4X62 - chains A and H of the 23 polymer chains in the assembly; structure by X-ray diffraction, 3.45 A resolution.

== Chain A ==
Molecule: 16S rRNA
Source organism: Thermus thermophilus HB8
Sequence (1522 nucleotides; each row starts with the number of its first residue; note: 42 numbers in that range are skipped by the numbering (no residue carries them; nothing is unmodelled there); a row labelled like 190A-190L holds insertion residues (190A, then the next letters in order); numbering starts at 0):
     0 UUUGUUGGAGAGUUUGAUCCUGGCUCAGGGUGAACGCUGGCGGCGUGCCU
    50 AAGACAUGCAAGUCGUGCGGG
    73 CCGCGGGGUUUU
    88 ACUCCG
    95 UGGUC
   101 AGCGGCGGACGGGUGAGUAACGCGUGGGU
  129A G
   130 ACCUACCCGGAAGAGGGGGACAACCCGGGGAAACUCGGGCUAAUCCCCCA
   180 UGUGGACCCGC
190A-190L CCCUUGGGGUGU
   191 GUCCAAAGGGCUUU
   216 GCCCGCUUCCGGAUGGGCCCGCGUCCCAUCAGCUAGUUGGUGGGGUAAUG
   266 GCCCACCAAGGCGACGACGGGUAGCCGGUCUGAGAGGAUGGCCGGCCACA
   316 GGGGCACUGAGACACGGGCCCCACUCCUACGGGAGGCAGCAGUUAGGAAU
   366 CUUCCGCAAUGGGCGCAAGCCUGACGGAGCGACGCCGCUUGGAGGAAGAA
   416 GCCCUUCGGGGUGUAAACUCCUGAA
   442 CCCGGGACGAAACCCCCGACGA
   474 GGGGACUGACGGUACCGGG
   494 GUAAUAGCGCCGGCCAACUCCGUGCCAGCAGCCGCGGUAAUACGGAGGGC
   544 GCGAGCGUUACCCGGAUUCACUGGGCGUAAAGGGCGUGUAGGCGGCCUGG
   594 GGCGUCCCAUGUGAAAGACCACGGCUCAACCGUGGGGGAGCGUGGGAUAC
   644 GCUCAGGCUAGACGGUGGGAGAGGGUGGUGGAAUUCCCGGAGUAGCGGUG
   694 AAAUGCGCAGAUACCGGGAGGAACGCCGAUGGCGAAGGCAGCCACCUGGU
   744 CCACCCGUGACGCUGAGGCGCGAAAGCGUGGGGAGCAAACCGGAUUAGAU
   794 ACCCGGGUAGUCCACGCCCUAAACGAUGCGCGCUAGGUCUCUGGGUCU
   848 CCUGGGGGCCGAAGCUAACGCGUUAAGCGCGCCGCCUGGGGAGUACGGCC
   898 GCAAGGCUGAAACUCAAAGGAAUUGACGGGGGCCCGCACAAGCGGUGGAG
   948 CAUGUGGUUUAAUUCGAAGXAACGCGAAGAACCUUACCAGGCCUUGACAU
   998 GCUAGG
 1003A G
  1004 AACCCGGGUGAAAGCCUGGGGUGCCCC
1030A-1030D GCGA
  1031 GGGGAGCCCUAGCACAGGUGCUGCAUGGCCGUCGUCAGCUCGUGCCGUGA
  1081 GGUGUUGGGUUAAGUCCCGCAACGAGCGCAACCCCCGCCGUUAGUUGCCA
  1131 GCGGUUCGGCCGGGCACUCUAACGGGACUGCCCGCGAAA
  1171 GCGGGAGGAAGGAGGGGACGACGUCUGGUCAGCAUGGCCCUUACGGCCUG
  1221 GGCGACACACGUGCUACAAUGCCCACUACAAAGCGAUGCCACCCGGCAAC
  1271 GGGGAGCUAAUCGCAAAAAGGUGGGCCCAGUUCGGAUUGGGGUCUGCAAC
  1321 CCGACCCCAUGAAGCCGGAAUCGCUAGUAAUCGCGGAUCAG
 1361A C
  1362 CAUGCCGCGGUGAAUACGUUCCCGGGCCUUGUACACACXGCCXGUXACGC
  1412 CAUGGGAGCGGGCUCUACCCGAAGUCGCCGGG
  1446 AGCCUACGGG
  1459 CAGGCGCCGAGGGUAGGGCCCGUGACUGGGGCGAAGUCGUAACAAGGUAG
  1509 CUGUACCGGAAGGUGCGGCUGGAUCCACUCCUUUCU
Not modelled in the structure: 0-4, 1534-1538
Construct notes: conflict C1534 (A132811 in 55771382), A1535 (C132812 in 55771382)
Modified positions: PSU (pseudouridine-5'-monophosphate) at position 516, 7MG (7N-methyl-8-hydroguanosine-5'-monophosphate) at position 527, M2G (N2-dimethylguanosine-5'-monophosphate) at position 966, 5MC (5-methylcytidine-5'-monophosphate) at position 967, 2MG (2N-methylguanosine-5'-monophosphate) at position 1207, 5MC (5-methylcytidine-5'-monophosphate) at position 1400, 4OC (4n,o2'-methylcytidine-5'-monophosphate) at position 1402, 5MC (5-methylcytidine-5'-monophosphate) at position 1404, 5MC (5-methylcytidine-5'-monophosphate) at position 1407, UR3 (3-methyluridine-5'-monophoshate) at position 1498, MA6 (6N-dimethyladenosine-5'-monophoshate) at position 1518, MA6 (6N-dimethyladenosine-5'-monophoshate) at position 1519, PSU (pseudouridine-5'-monophosphate) at position 1540, PSU (pseudouridine-5'-monophosphate) at position 1541
Metal / ion sites: Mg2+ site 1 near U5 (its only coordinating residue here); K+ site 1 near U14 (its only coordinating residue here); Mg2+ site 2: G15, U920; Mg2+ site 3 near G21 (its only coordinating residue here); Mg2+ site 4 near G28 (its only coordinating residue here); Mg2+ site 5 near U37 (its only coordinating residue here); Mg2+ site 6 near C48 (its only coordinating residue here); Mg2+ site 7 near A53 (its only coordinating residue here); Mg2+ site 8: G61, U62; Mg2+ site 9: G70, U98; Mg2+ site 10: U83, C1543; Mg2+ site 11 near G107 (its only coordinating residue here); 94 more Mg2+ sites not listed; 13 more K+ sites not listed
Small-molecule neighbours:
  - paromomycin (PAR), molecule 1: G31, C47, C48, A50, A51, G52, A53, G113, U114, G115, A353, C355, A356, U358, U359, A360, G361, U365, C366
  - paromomycin (PAR), molecule 2: G567, G568, C569, G575, G821, C822, C862, U863, G874, C875
  - paromomycin (PAR), molecule 3: G610, A611, C613, A614, A622, C623, C624, G625, U626
  - paromomycin (PAR), molecule 4: G661, G662, A663, G664, A665, G666, G667, U740, G741, G742, U743
  - paromomycin (PAR), molecule 5: U669, G670, G671, U672, G673, G714, A715, A716, C717, G734, C735, C805, C806
  - paromomycin (PAR), molecule 6: 5MC_1404, G1405, U1406, 5MC_1407, A1408, C1409, G1489, C1490, G1491, A1492, A1493, G1494, U1495, C1496

== Chain H ==
Protein: 30S ribosomal protein S8
Source organism: Thermus thermophilus (strain HB8 / ATCC 27634 / DSM 579)
UniProt: Q5SHQ2 (RS8_THET8); residue numbers follow UniProt; this construct covers 1-138
Amino-acid sequence (138 residues; numbered 1 to 138; the number before each row is that of its first residue):
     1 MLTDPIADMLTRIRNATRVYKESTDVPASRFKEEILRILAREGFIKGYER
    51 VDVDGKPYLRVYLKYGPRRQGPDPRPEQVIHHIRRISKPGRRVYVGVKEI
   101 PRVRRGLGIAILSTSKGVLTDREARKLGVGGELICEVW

== Interface between chain A and chain H ==
Pairs across the interface (70):
  C564(A) / Arg-91(H)  hydrogen bond to the sugar
  C586(A) / Pro-89(H)  phosphate contact
  C586(A) / Gly-90(H)  sugar contact
  G587(A) / Thr-3(H)  sugar contact
  G587(A) / Pro-89(H)  phosphate contact
  G587(A) / Arg-92(H)  salt bridge to the phosphate
  G588(A) / Leu-2(H)  sugar contact
  G588(A) / Pro-5(H)  phosphate contact
  C589(A) / Pro-5(H)  phosphate contact
  C589(A) / Ala-28(H)  sugar contact
  C589(A) / Ser-29(H)  phosphate contact
  C590(A) / Ser-29(H)  phosphate contact
  C590(A) / Arg-30(H)  hydrogen bond to the phosphate
  U591(A) / Arg-30(H)  salt bridge to the phosphate
  G597(A) / Tyr-94(H)  hydrogen bond to the base
  U598(A) / Tyr-94(H)  sugar contact
  C599(A) / Val-95(H)  sugar contact
  C599(A) / Gly-96(H)  phosphate contact
  C599(A) / Val-97(H)  phosphate contact
  C599(A) / Val-129(H)  sugar contact
  C599(A) / Gly-130(H)  hydrogen bond to the sugar
  C599(A) / Gly-131(H)  sugar contact
  C600(A) / Gly-96(H)  phosphate contact
  C600(A) / Val-97(H)  hydrogen bond to the phosphate
  C600(A) / Gly-128(H)  sugar contact
  C600(A) / Val-129(H)  sugar contact
  A632(A) / Lys-98(H)  salt bridge to the phosphate
  A640(A) / Ser-115(H)  hydrogen bond to the sugar
  U641(A) / Ser-115(H)  sugar contact
  A642(A) / Ser-113(H)  hydrogen bond to the base
  A642(A) / Thr-114(H)  base contact
  A642(A) / Ser-115(H)  base contact
  A642(A) / Val-118(H)  sugar contact
  C643(A) / Phe-31(H)  sugar contact
  C643(A) / Ser-113(H)  hydrogen bond to the sugar
  C643(A) / Glu-132(H)  hydrogen bond to the sugar
  G644(A) / Arg-92(H)  sugar contact
  U652(A) / Lys-56(H)  hydrogen bond to the phosphate
  A653(A) / Lys-56(H)  salt bridge to the phosphate
  G654(A) / Met-1(H)  hydrogen bond to the sugar
  A753(A) / Met-1(H)  base contact
  G755(A) / Met-1(H)  sugar contact
  C824(A) / Met-1(H)  sugar contact
  G825(A) / Leu-2(H)  sugar contact
  G825(A) / Asp-8(H)  hydrogen bond to the sugar
  G825(A) / Thr-11(H)  base contact
  G825(A) / Arg-12(H)  hydrogen bond to the sugar
  C826(A) / Arg-12(H)  sugar contact
  C826(A) / Asn-15(H)  hydrogen bond to the base
  U827(A) / Asn-15(H)  sugar contact
  U827(A) / Val-19(H)  sugar contact
  A828(A) / Lys-21(H)  salt bridge to the phosphate
  A859(A) / Val-19(H)  base contact
  A860(A) / Arg-18(H)  sugar contact
  A860(A) / Arg-75(H)  hydrogen bond to the phosphate
  G861(A) / Arg-75(H)  salt bridge to the phosphate
  G874(A) / Asn-15(H)  base contact
  C875(A) / Thr-11(H)  base contact
  C875(A) / Arg-14(H)  hydrogen bond to the sugar
  C875(A) / Asn-15(H)  hydrogen bond to the sugar
  G876(A) / Ala-7(H)  sugar contact
  G876(A) / Thr-11(H)  hydrogen bond to the sugar
  G876(A) / Arg-14(H)  hydrogen bond to the phosphate
  C877(A) / Thr-3(H)  hydrogen bond to the base
  C877(A) / Asp-4(H)  sugar contact
  C877(A) / Lys-88(H)  salt bridge to the phosphate
  G878(A) / Thr-3(H)  sugar contact
  G878(A) / Lys-88(H)  phosphate contact
  G878(A) / Pro-89(H)  phosphate contact
  C879(A) / Gly-90(H)  phosphate contact
Interface residues without a listed pair, chain A (37 interface residues in all): G823
Interface residues without a listed pair, chain H (42 interface residues in all): Lys-32, Pro-57, Gly-117

== Overview ==
The interface between chain A and chain H involves 37 residues on one side and 42 on the other, with 20
hydrogen bonds and 7 salt bridges. Polar pairs include G597(A)/Tyr-94(H), A642(A)/Ser-113(H) and
C826(A)/Asn-15(H). Ligands of chain A: 6 copies of paromomycin.
Here chain A is 16S rRNA (Thermus thermophilus HB8) and chain H is 30S ribosomal protein S8 (Thermus
thermophilus (strain HB8 / ATCC 27634 / DSM 579)). Entry 4X62 (Crystal Structure of 30S ribosomal subunit from
Thermus thermophilus) was determined by X-ray diffraction, deposited together with 4X64, 4X65 and 4X66.
